Entry 8BFL (electron microscopy, 4.10 A resolution (low resolution: residue-level contacts below are approximate; hydrogen-bond / salt-bridge calls are withheld)); this record covers chains B and K of the 42 polymer chains in the assembly.

== Chain B (and K) ==
Molecule: Major head protein
Organism: Klebsiella phage vB_KpM_FBKp24
Notes: chain K of this document is another copy of the same molecule, construct and numbering; everything in this record applies to it too
UniProt: A0A7U0GBA8 (A0A7U0GBA8_9CAUD); residues 28-597 here correspond to UniProt positions 193-762 (UniProt number = residue number + 165)
Amino-acid sequence (570 residues; numbered 28 to 597; the number before each row is that of its first residue):
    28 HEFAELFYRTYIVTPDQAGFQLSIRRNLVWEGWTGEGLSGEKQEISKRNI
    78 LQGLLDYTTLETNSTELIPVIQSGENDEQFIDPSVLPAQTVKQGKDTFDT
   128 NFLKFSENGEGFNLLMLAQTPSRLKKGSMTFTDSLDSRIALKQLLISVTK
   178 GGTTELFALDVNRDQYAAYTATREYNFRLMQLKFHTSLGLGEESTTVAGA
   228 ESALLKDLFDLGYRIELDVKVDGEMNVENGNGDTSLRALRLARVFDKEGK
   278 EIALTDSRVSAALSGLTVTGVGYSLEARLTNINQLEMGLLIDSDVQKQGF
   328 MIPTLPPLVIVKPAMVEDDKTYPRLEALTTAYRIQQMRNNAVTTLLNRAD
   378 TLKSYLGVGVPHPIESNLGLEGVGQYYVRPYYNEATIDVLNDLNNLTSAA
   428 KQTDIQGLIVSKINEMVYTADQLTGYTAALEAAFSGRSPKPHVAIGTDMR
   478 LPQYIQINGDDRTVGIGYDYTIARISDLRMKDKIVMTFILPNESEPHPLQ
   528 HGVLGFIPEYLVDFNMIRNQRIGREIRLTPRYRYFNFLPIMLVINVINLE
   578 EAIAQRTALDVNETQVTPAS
What the authors report for this chain:
  - self-association interface (contacts with another copy of this molecule); pairs are residue here / residue on that copy: Asp419-Arg583, Glu442-Arg477 (salt bridge), Asp587-Arg583

== How chain B and chain K interact ==
Pairs across the interface (23):
  Trp60(B) - Met156(K)
  Trp60(B) - Phe158(K)
  Thr61(B) - Phe158(K)
  Gly64(B) - Met143(K)
  Leu65(B) - Glu102(K)
  Leu65(B) - Met143(K)
  Ser66(B) - Gln106(K)
  Ser66(B) - Met143(K)
  Gly67(B) - Asn140(K)
  Gly67(B) - Met143(K)
  Gln70(B) - Glu137(K)
  Gln70(B) - Asn140(K)
  Gln70(B) - Asn256(K)
  Gln70(B) - Asn258(K)
  Glu71(B) - Asn256(K)
  Glu71(B) - Asn258(K)
  Ser320(B) - Phe204(K)
  Asp321(B) - Phe204(K)
  Val322(B) - Phe204(K)
  Gln323(B) - Asn203(K)
  Lys324(B) - Arg200(K)
  Lys324(B) - Glu201(K)
  Lys324(B) - Asn203(K)
Interface residues without a listed pair, chain B (15 interface residues in all): Gly62, Lys69
Interface residues without a listed pair, chain K (14 interface residues in all): Glu105

== Summary ==
15 residues of chain B face 14 of chain K across their interface. From the paper: a self-association interface
involving Asp419(B), Glu442(B) and Asp587(B).
Both chains are Major head protein (Klebsiella phage vB_KpM_FBKp24). Entry 8BFL (Jumbo Phage phi-kp24 empty
capsid hexamers) was determined by electron microscopy (same publication as 8AU1 and 8BFK).
